Entry 4QV9 (X-ray diffraction, 2.60 A resolution); this record covers chains M and b of the 28 polymer chains in the assembly.

# Chain M
Name: Proteasome subunit beta type-7
Organism: Saccharomyces cerevisiae
Notes: EC 3.4.25.1
UniProt: P30657 (PSB7_YEAST); residues -12 to 233 here correspond to UniProt positions 21-266 (UniProt number = residue number + 33)
Sequence (246 residues; numbered -12 to 233; the number before each row is that of its first residue; numbers below 1 keep their minus sign (Thr-12 is residue -12)):
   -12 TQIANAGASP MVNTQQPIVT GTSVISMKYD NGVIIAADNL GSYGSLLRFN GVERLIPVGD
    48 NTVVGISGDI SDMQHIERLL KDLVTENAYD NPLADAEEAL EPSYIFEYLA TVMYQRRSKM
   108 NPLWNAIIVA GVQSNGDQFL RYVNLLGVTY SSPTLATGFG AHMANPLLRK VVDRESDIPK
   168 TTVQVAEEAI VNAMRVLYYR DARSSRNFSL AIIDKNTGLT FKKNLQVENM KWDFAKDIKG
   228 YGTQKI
Not modelled in the structure: -12 to 0

# Chain b
Name: Proteasome subunit beta type-1
Organism: Saccharomyces cerevisiae
Notes: EC 3.4.25.1
UniProt: P38624 (PSB1_YEAST); residues 1-196 here correspond to UniProt positions 20-215 (UniProt number = residue number + 19)
Sequence (196 residues; each row starts with the number of its first residue):
     1 TSIMAVTFKD GVILGADSRT TTGAYIANRV TDKLTRVHDK IWCCRSGSAA DTQAIADIVQ
    61 YHLELYTSQY GTPSTETAAS VFKELCYENK DNLTAGIIVA GYDDKNKGEV YTIPLGGSVH
   121 KLPYAIAGSG STFIYGYCDK NFRENMSKEE TVDFIKHSLS QAIKWDGSSG GVIRMVVLTA
   181 AGVERLIFYP DEYEQL
Swiss-Prot annotation at these positions:
  - active site: Thr1 (Nucleophile)

# Chain M / chain b interface
Pairs across the interface (63; chain M residue first):
  Ser32(M) - Trp165(b)
  Ser32(M) - Asp166(b)
  Ser32(M) - Gly167(b)  hydrogen bond (backbone-backbone)
  Leu33(M) - Phe133(b)  hydrophobic
  Leu33(M) - Trp165(b)
  Leu34(M) - Lys164(b)
  Leu34(M) - Trp165(b)  hydrogen bond (backbone-backbone)
  Leu34(M) - Gly167(b)
  Arg35(M) - Trp165(b)
  Phe146(M) - Ala24(b)
  Phe146(M) - Tyr25(b)
  Tyr185(M) - Glu194(b)  hydrogen bond
  Tyr186(M) - Ile26(b)
  Tyr186(M) - Arg29(b)
  Arg187(M) - Ala24(b)
  Arg187(M) - Tyr25(b)
  Arg187(M) - Ile26(b)  hydrogen bond (backbone-backbone)
  Arg187(M) - Ala27(b)  hydrogen bond (side chain-backbone)
  Arg187(M) - Asn28(b)
  Arg187(M) - Arg29(b)
  Asp188(M) - Ala24(b)
  Asp188(M) - Ile26(b)
  Ala189(M) - Arg19(b)
  Ala189(M) - Thr21(b)
  Ala189(M) - Ala24(b)  hydrogen bond (backbone-backbone)
  Ala189(M) - Ile26(b)
  Ala189(M) - Gly167(b)
  Arg190(M) - Ala24(b)
  Arg193(M) - Asp191(b)  salt bridge
  Arg193(M) - Glu194(b)  salt bridge
  Lys218(M) - Arg29(b)  hydrogen bond (backbone-side chain)
  Trp219(M) - Arg29(b)
  Trp219(M) - Gly171(b)
  Trp219(M) - Val172(b)  hydrophobic
  Trp219(M) - Tyr189(b)
  Trp219(M) - Pro190(b)
  Asp220(M) - Tyr189(b)
  Phe221(M) - Arg29(b)
  Phe221(M) - Val30(b)  hydrophobic
  Ala222(M) - Val30(b)  hydrophobic
  Ala222(M) - Arg174(b)  hydrogen bond (backbone-side chain)
  Ala222(M) - Ile187(b)  hydrophobic
  Lys223(M) - Ile187(b)
  Lys223(M) - Tyr189(b)
  Ile225(M) - Val30(b)  hydrophobic
  Ile225(M) - Arg174(b)
  Lys226(M) - Asp32(b)
  Lys226(M) - Arg185(b)
  Gly227(M) - Asp32(b)  hydrogen bond (backbone-side chain)
  Tyr228(M) - Thr35(b)
  Tyr228(M) - Arg45(b)
  Tyr228(M) - Gln53(b)  hydrogen bond (side chain-backbone)
  Tyr228(M) - Ala56(b)
  Tyr228(M) - Asp57(b)  hydrogen bond
  Gln231(M) - Asp32(b)
  Gln231(M) - Leu34(b)
  Gln231(M) - Thr35(b)
  Gln231(M) - Arg36(b)  hydrogen bond (side chain-backbone)
  Gln231(M) - Trp42(b)
  Gln231(M) - Arg185(b)
  Ile233(M) - Arg36(b)
  Ile233(M) - Trp42(b)
  Ile233(M) - Arg185(b)  hydrogen bond (backbone-side chain)
Also at the interface, not in a pair above, chain M (27 interface residues in all): Asn37, Met150, Met217
Also at the interface, not in a pair above, chain b (35 interface residues in all): Ile163, Ser168, Val183

# Summary
The interface between chain M and chain b involves 27 residues on one side and 35 on the other, with 13
hydrogen bonds and 2 salt bridges. Polar pairs include Arg193(M)-Asp191(b), Arg193(M)-Glu194(b) and
Tyr185(M)-Glu194(b). UniProt lists active-site residue Thr1(b) on chain b.
Here chain M is Proteasome subunit beta type-7 and chain b is Proteasome subunit beta type-1, both from
Saccharomyces cerevisiae. Entry 4QV9 (yCP beta5-C63F mutant) was determined by X-ray diffraction, deposited
together with 4QUX, 4QUY, 4QV0, 4QV1, 4QV3, 4QV4 and 42 further entries.
